5WXM - chains B and V of the 4 polymer chains in the assembly; structure by X-ray diffraction, 2.30 A resolution.

== Chain B ==
Name: U3 small nucleolar ribonucleoprotein protein IMP3
Organism: Saccharomyces cerevisiae S288c
UniProt: P32899 (IMP3_YEAST); residue numbers follow UniProt; this construct covers 26-183
Chain sequence (159 residues; numbered 25 to 183; the number before each row is that of its first residue):
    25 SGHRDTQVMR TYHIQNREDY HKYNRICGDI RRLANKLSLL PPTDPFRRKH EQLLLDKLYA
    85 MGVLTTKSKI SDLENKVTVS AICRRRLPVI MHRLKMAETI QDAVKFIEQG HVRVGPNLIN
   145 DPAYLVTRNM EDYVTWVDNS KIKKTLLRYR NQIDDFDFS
Not modelled in the structure: 25-27, 162-183
Modified / non-standard residues: Mse33, Mse85, Mse115, Mse120, Mse154 (selenomethionine; parent Met)
Sequence notes: expression tag (25)

== Chain V ==
Name: U3 small nucleolar RNA-associated protein MPP10
Organism: Saccharomyces cerevisiae S288c
UniProt: P47083 (MPP10_YEAST); numbering as in UniProt (aligned over 430-461)
Chain sequence (34 residues; each row starts with the number of its first residue):
   428 GPLQKAHSEI SELYANLVYK LDVLSSVHFV PKPA
Not modelled in the structure: 460-461
Sequence notes: expression tag (428-429)

== How chain B and chain V interact ==
Contacting residue pairs - 33 pairs, chain B then chain V:
  Arg49(B) - Lys447(V)
  Ile50(B) - Lys447(V)
  Ile50(B) - Leu451(V)  hydrophobic
  Asp53(B) - Lys447(V)  salt bridge
  Ile54(B) - Leu444(V)  hydrophobic
  Leu57(B) - Ile437(V)  hydrophobic
  Leu57(B) - Leu440(V)  hydrophobic
  Leu57(B) - Tyr441(V)  hydrophobic
  Lys60(B) - Glu436(V)  salt bridge
  Lys60(B) - Ile437(V)
  Lys60(B) - Leu440(V)
  Leu61(B) - Ile437(V)  hydrophobic
  Leu64(B) - His434(V)
  Leu64(B) - Ile437(V)  hydrophobic
  Asp68(B) - Leu430(V)
  Asp68(B) - His434(V)  salt bridge
  Phe70(B) - His434(V)
  Phe70(B) - Ile437(V)  hydrophobic
  Phe70(B) - Ser438(V)
  Leu77(B) - Tyr441(V)  hydrogen bond (backbone-side chain)
  Leu78(B) - Leu444(V)  hydrophobic
  Lys81(B) - Tyr441(V)
  Lys81(B) - Leu448(V)
  Mse85(B) - Leu448(V)  hydrophobic
  Asn141(B) - Val454(V)
  Ile143(B) - Val454(V)  hydrophobic
  Ala147(B) - Leu451(V)
  Tyr148(B) - Leu451(V)
  Tyr148(B) - Ser452(V)
  Tyr148(B) - Ser453(V)
  Tyr148(B) - Val454(V)  hydrophobic
  Leu149(B) - Leu451(V)  hydrogen bond (backbone-backbone)
  Leu149(B) - Ser452(V)
Also at the interface, not in a pair above, chain B (25 interface residues in all): Lys46, Tyr47, Pro65, His74, Leu82, Thr151
Also at the interface, not in a pair above, chain V (17 interface residues in all): Ala433, Asn443, Val445

== In short ==
25 residues of chain B and 17 residues of chain V are in contact, with 2 hydrogen bonds and 3 salt bridges.
Among the polar pairs are Asp53(B)-Lys447(V), Lys60(B)-Glu436(V) and Asp68(B)-His434(V).
Chain B is U3 small nucleolar ribonucleoprotein protein IMP3 and chain V is U3 small nucleolar RNA-associated
protein MPP10, both from Saccharomyces cerevisiae S288c; the structure, Crystal structure of the Imp3 and
Mpp10 complex, was determined by X-ray diffraction together with 5WXL and 5WYL from the same study.
